Entry 4X4G (X-ray diffraction, 2.80 A resolution); this record covers chains C and E of the 6 polymer chains in the assembly.

[Chain C]
Name: Regulatory protein
Organism: Enterobacter sp. RFL1396
Reference sequence: Q8GGH0 (Q8GGH0_9ENTR); numbering as in UniProt (aligned over 1-79)
Chain sequence (82 residues; numbered -2 to 79; the number before each row is that of its first residue; numbers below 1 keep their minus sign (Gly-2 is residue -2)):
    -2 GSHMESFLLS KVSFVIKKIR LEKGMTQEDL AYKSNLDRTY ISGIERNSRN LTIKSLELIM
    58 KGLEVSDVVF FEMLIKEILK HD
Unresolved in the structure: -2 to 1, 79
Differences from the reference sequence: expression tag (-2 to 0)

[Chain E]
Molecule: 35-nt DNA strand
Sequence (35 nucleotides; numbered 1 to 35; the number before each row is that of its first residue):
     1 ATGTGACTTA TAGTCCGTGT GATTATAGTC AACAT

[Interface between chain C and chain E]
Residue-residue contacts - 11 pairs, chain C then chain E:
  Arg17(C) - DG17(E)  salt bridge to the phosphate
  Thr23(C) - DC16(E)  phosphate contact
  Thr23(C) - DG17(E)  phosphate contact
  Gln24(C) - DG17(E)  hydrogen bond to the phosphate
  Gln24(C) - DT18(E)  hydrogen bond to the phosphate
  Thr36(C) - DG19(E)  base contact
  Thr36(C) - DT20(E)  base contact
  Ser39(C) - DT18(E)  hydrogen bond to the phosphate
  Arg43(C) - DT18(E)  sugar contact
  Arg43(C) - DG19(E)  salt bridge to the phosphate
  Thr49(C) - DA27(E)  sugar contact
Other interface residues (no listed pair), chain C (9 interface residues in all): Lys14, Lys51

[In short]
The interface between chain C and chain E involves 9 residues on one side and 6 on the other, with 3 hydrogen
bonds and 2 salt bridges. Polar pairs include Gln24(C)-DG17(E), Gln24(C)-DT18(E) and Ser39(C)-DT18(E).
Chain C is Regulatory protein (Enterobacter sp. RFL1396) and chain E is a 35-nt DNA strand; the structure,
RADIATION DAMAGE TO THE NUCLEOPROTEIN COMPLEX C.Esp1396I: DOSE (DWD) 26.8 MGy, was determined by X-ray
diffraction together with 4X4B, 4X4C, 4X4D, 4X4E, 4X4F, 4X4H and 4X4I from the same study.
